Entry 8EIL (X-ray diffraction, 2.25 A resolution); this record covers chain A.

# Chain A
Molecule: Protease Lon-related BREX system protein BrxL
Source organism: Acinetobacter sp. NEB 394
Reference sequence: A0A3R9EDI8 (A0A3R9EDI8_ACIJO); residues 498-679 here = UniProt positions 498-679
Chain sequence (186 residues; each row starts with the number of its first residue):
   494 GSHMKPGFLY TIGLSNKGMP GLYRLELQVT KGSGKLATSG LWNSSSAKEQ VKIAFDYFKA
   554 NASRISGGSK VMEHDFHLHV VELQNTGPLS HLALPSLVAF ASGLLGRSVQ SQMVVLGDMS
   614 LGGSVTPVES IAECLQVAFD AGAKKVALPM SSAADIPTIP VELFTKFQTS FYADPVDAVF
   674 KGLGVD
Disordered / not traced: 494-495, 559-561
Differences from the reference sequence: expression tag (494-497)
Small-molecule neighbours: malonic acid (MLA): Thr-531, Ser-532, Gly-533, Leu-534, Trp-535, Asn-536, Ser-537

# Summary
Ligands of chain A: malonic acid.
Chain A is Protease Lon-related BREX system protein BrxL (Acinetobacter sp. NEB 394); the structure,
C-Terminal Domain of BrxL from Acinetobacter BREX type I phage restriction system, was determined by X-ray
diffraction together with 8EMC and 8EMH from the same study.
